7NZ4 - chains C1 and F1 of the 14 polymer chains in the assembly; structure by electron microscopy, 13.00 A resolution (very low resolution: no residue pairs are listed; an interface is given only as per-side residue counts).

Chain C1:
Protein: Chromosome partition protein MukF
Source organism: Photorhabdus thracensis
UniProt: A0A0F7LMQ4 (A0A0F7LMQ4_9GAMM); residue numbers follow UniProt; this construct covers 1-440
Sequence (440 residues; each row starts with the number of its first residue):
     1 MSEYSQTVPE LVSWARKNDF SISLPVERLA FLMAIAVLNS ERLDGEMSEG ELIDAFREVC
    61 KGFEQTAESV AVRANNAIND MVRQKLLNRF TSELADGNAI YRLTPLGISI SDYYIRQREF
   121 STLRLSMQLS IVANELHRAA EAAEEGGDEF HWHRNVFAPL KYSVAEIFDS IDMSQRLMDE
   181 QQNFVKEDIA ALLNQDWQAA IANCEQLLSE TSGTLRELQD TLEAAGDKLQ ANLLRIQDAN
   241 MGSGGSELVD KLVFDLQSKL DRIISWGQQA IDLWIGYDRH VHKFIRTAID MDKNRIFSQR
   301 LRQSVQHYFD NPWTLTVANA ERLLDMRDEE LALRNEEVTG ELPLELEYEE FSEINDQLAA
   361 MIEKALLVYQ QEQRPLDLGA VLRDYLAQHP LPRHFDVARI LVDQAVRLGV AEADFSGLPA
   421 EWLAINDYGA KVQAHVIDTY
Disordered / not traced: 1-9

Chain F1:
Protein: Chromosome partition protein MukE
Source organism: Photorhabdus thracensis
UniProt: A0A0F7LPV6 (A0A0F7LPV6_9GAMM); residues 1-240 here = UniProt positions 1-240
Sequence (240 residues; row label = number of the first residue in the row):
     1 MSSTHIEQFM PVKLAQALAN SLFPELDSQL RAGRHIGIDD LDNHAFLMDF QEQLEEFYAR
    61 YNVELIRAPE GFFYLRPRST TLIPRSVLSE LDMMVGKILC YLYLSPERLA NQGIFTSQEL
   121 YEELISLADE GKLMKFVNQR SSGSDLDKQK LQEKVRTTLN RLRRLGMVYF LPNNNNKFTI
   181 TEAVFRFGAD VRSGDDPREI QLRMIRDGEA MPVEGSLSLD DSENDETPDN SAEGAGDEQP
Disordered / not traced: 1-8, 207-240

Interface between chain C1 and chain F1:
At this resolution (13 A) residue pairs are not listed: 7 residues of chain C1 and 22 of chain F1 lie at the interface.

Summary:
7 residues of chain C1 face 22 of chain F1 across their interface.
Here chain C1 is Chromosome partition protein MukF and chain F1 is Chromosome partition protein MukE, both
from Photorhabdus thracensis. Entry 7NZ4 (Cryo-EM structure of the MukBEF dimer) was determined by electron
microscopy (same publication as 7NYW, 7NYX, 7NYY, 7NYZ, 7NZ0, 7NZ2 and 7NZ3).
